PDB entry 1XXI | X-ray diffraction, 4.10 A resolution (low resolution: residue-level contacts below are approximate; hydrogen-bond / salt-bridge calls are withheld) | chains A and B of the 5 polymer chains in the assembly

== Chain A ==
Name: DNA polymerase III, delta subunit
From: Escherichia coli
Notes: EC 2.7.7.7
Reference sequence: P28630 (HOLA_ECOLI); numbering as in UniProt (aligned over 1-343)
Chain sequence (343 residues; row label = number of the first residue in the row):
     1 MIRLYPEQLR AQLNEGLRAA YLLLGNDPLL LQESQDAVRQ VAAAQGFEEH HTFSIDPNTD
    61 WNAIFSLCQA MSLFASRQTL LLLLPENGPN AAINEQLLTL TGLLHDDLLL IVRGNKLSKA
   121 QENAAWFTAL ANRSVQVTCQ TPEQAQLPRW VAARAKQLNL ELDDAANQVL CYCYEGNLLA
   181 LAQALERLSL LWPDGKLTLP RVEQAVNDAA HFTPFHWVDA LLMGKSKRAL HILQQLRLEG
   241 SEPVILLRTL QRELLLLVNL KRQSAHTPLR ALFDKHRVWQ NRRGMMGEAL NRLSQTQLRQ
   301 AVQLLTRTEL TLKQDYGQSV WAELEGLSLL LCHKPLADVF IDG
Disordered / not traced: 339-343

== Chain B ==
Name: DNA polymerase III subunit gamma
From: Escherichia coli
Notes: EC 2.7.7.7
Reference sequence: P06710 (DPO3X_ECOLI); residues 1-368 here = UniProt positions 1-368
Chain sequence (368 residues; each row starts with the number of its first residue):
     1 MSYQVLARKW RPQTFADVVG QEHVLTALAN GLSLGRIHHA YLFSGTRGVG KTSIARLLAK
    61 GLNCETGITA TPCGVCDNCR EIEQGRFVDL IEIDAASRTK VEDTRDLLDN VQYAPARGRF
   121 KVYLIDEVHM LSRHSFNALL KTLEEPPEHV KFLLATTDPQ KLPVTILSRC LQFHLKALDV
   181 EQIRHQLEHI LNEEHIAHEP RALQLLARAA EGSLRDALSL TDQAIASGDG QVSTQAVSAM
   241 LGTLDDDQAL SLVEAMVEAN GERVMALINE AAARGIEWEA LLVEMLGLLH RIAMVQLSPA
   301 ALGNDMAAIE LRMRELARTI PPTDIQLYYQ TLLIGRKELP YAPDRRMGVE MTLLRALAFH
   361 PRMPLPEP
Disordered / not traced: 1-4
Bound ions: Zn2+: C64, C73, C76, C79
Ligand contacts: ADP (adenosine-5'-diphosphate): A7, W10, R11, P12, D17, V18, V19, Q21, T46, R47, G48, V49, G50, K51, T52, S53, L214, R215, L218

== Interface between chain A and chain B ==
Pairs across the interface (39; chain A residue first):
  Q32(A) - T165(B)
  Q32(A) - R169(B)
  D36(A) - R169(B)
  S54(A) - R133(B)
  R113(A) - T165(B)
  Q183(A) - L167(B)
  Q183(A) - C170(B)
  Q183(A) - Q172(B)
  R187(A) - Q172(B)
  S189(A) - N30(B)
  S189(A) - R36(B)
  L190(A) - A27(B)
  L190(A) - N30(B)
  L190(A) - G31(B)
  L190(A) - R36(B)
  L190(A) - L171(B)
  L191(A) - H23(B)
  L191(A) - T26(B)
  L191(A) - A27(B)
  L191(A) - N30(B)
  P193(A) - N30(B)
  P193(A) - L34(B)
  D208(A) - K176(B)
  A209(A) - K176(B)
  A210(A) - K176(B)
  S226(A) - A300(B)
  L230(A) - R291(B)
  Q234(A) - N304(B)
  R237(A) - E211(B)
  L238(A) - A177(B)
  E239(A) - T46(B)
  G240(A) - T46(B)
  H333(A) - S298(B)
  H333(A) - A300(B)
  H333(A) - A301(B)
  K334(A) - L297(B)
  L336(A) - Q326(B)
  D338(A) - Q326(B)
  D338(A) - Y329(B)
Interface residues without a listed pair, chain A (32 interface residues in all): T59, L179, E186, W192, E242, E325, L329, P335
Interface residues without a listed pair, chain B (35 interface residues in all): H38, D158, S168, F173, H174, A293, M294, G303, Q330

== Overview ==
The interface between chain A and chain B involves 32 residues on one side and 35 on the other. Bound to chain
B: ADP. The Zn2+ site is built by C64(B), C73(B), C76(B) and C79(B).
Chain A is DNA polymerase III, delta subunit and chain B is DNA polymerase III subunit gamma, both from
Escherichia coli; the structure, ADP Bound E. coli Clamp Loader Complex, was determined by X-ray diffraction
(same publication as 1XXH).
